Entry 1YH9 (X-ray diffraction, 2.20 A resolution); this record covers chains C and D of the 4 polymer chains in the assembly.

# Chain C
Name: Hemoglobin alpha chain
Organism: Homo sapiens
UniProt: P69905 (HBA_HUMAN); residues 1-141 here = UniProt positions 1-141
Amino-acid sequence (141 residues; row label = number of the first residue in the row):
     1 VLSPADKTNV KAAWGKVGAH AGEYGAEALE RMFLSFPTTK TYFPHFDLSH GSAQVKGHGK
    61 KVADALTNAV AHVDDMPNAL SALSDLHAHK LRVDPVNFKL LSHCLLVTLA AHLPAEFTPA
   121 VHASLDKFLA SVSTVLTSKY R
Metal / ion sites: heme Fe: H87 (together with oxygen molecule)
Small-molecule neighbours: heme / oxygen molecule: L29, M32, T39, Y42, F43, H45, F46, H58, K61, V62, A65, L66, L83, L86, H87, L91, V93, N97, F98, L101, V132, L136

# Chain D
Name: Hemoglobin beta chain
Organism: Homo sapiens
UniProt: P68871 (HBB_HUMAN); residues 1-146 here = UniProt positions 1-146
Amino-acid sequence (146 residues; numbered 1 to 146; the number before each row is that of its first residue):
     1 VHLTPEEKSA VTALWGKVNV DEVGGEALGR LLVVYPWTQR FFESFGDLST PDAVMGNPKV
    61 KAHGKKVLGA FSDGLAHLDN LKGTFATLSE LHCDKLHVDP ENFRLLGNVL VCVLAHHFGK
   121 EFTPPVQAAY QKVVAGVANA LAHKYH
Metal / ion sites: heme Fe: H92 (together with oxygen molecule)
Small-molecule neighbours: heme / oxygen molecule: L31, T38, F41, F42, F45, H63, K66, V67, A70, F71, F85, L88, L91, H92, L96, V98, N102, F103, L106, V137, L141

# Interface between chain C and chain D
Residue-residue contacts - 35 pairs, chain C then chain D:
  R31(C) with F122(D), hydrogen bond (side chain-backbone); T123(D); P124(D); Q127(D), hydrogen bond
  L34(C) with P124(D); P125(D); A128(D)
  S35(C) with Q127(D); A128(D), hydrogen bond (side chain-backbone); Q131(D)
  F36(C) with Q131(D)
  H103(C) with N108(D); V111(D); Q127(D); Q131(D), hydrogen bond
  C104(C) with Q127(D)
  V107(C) with V111(D), hydrophobic; A115(D); Q127(D)
  A110(C) with C112(D); A115(D); H116(D)
  A111(C) with A115(D); G119(D)
  P114(C) with H116(D), hydrogen bond (backbone-side chain)
  F117(C) with R30(D), hydrogen bond (backbone-side chain); H116(D), hydrogen bond (backbone-side chain)
  T118(C) with R30(D)
  P119(C) with R30(D); M55(D), hydrophobic
  H122(C) with R30(D), hydrogen bond; V34(D)
  A123(C) with V34(D), hydrophobic
  D126(C) with V34(D); Y35(D)
Other interface residues (no listed pair), chain C (19 interface residues in all): E30, L106, A120
Other interface residues (no listed pair), chain D (19 interface residues in all): V33, P51

# In short
Chain C and chain D each contribute 19 residues to their interface, with 8 hydrogen bonds. Among the polar
pairs are R31(C)-F122(D), R31(C)-Q127(D) and S35(C)-A128(D). Chain C binds heme / oxygen molecule. Chain D
binds heme / oxygen molecule.
Here chain C is Hemoglobin alpha chain and chain D is Hemoglobin beta chain, both from Homo sapiens. Entry
1YH9 (T-to-T(High) quaternary transitions in human hemoglobin: HbA OXY (2MM IHP, 20% PEG) (10 test sets)) was
determined by X-ray diffraction, deposited together with 1XXT, 1XY0, 1XZ5, 1XZ7, 1XZU, 1XZV and 45 further
entries.
